PDB entry 7XUI | electron microscopy, 3.61 A resolution | chains I and R of the 8 polymer chains in the assembly

Chain I:
Protein: DNA-directed RNA polymerase subunit beta
Source organism: Escherichia coli K-12
Notes: EC 2.7.7.6
UniProt: P0A8V2 (RPOB_ECOLI); residues 1-1342 here = UniProt positions 1-1342
Amino-acid sequence (1342 residues; each row starts with the number of its first residue):
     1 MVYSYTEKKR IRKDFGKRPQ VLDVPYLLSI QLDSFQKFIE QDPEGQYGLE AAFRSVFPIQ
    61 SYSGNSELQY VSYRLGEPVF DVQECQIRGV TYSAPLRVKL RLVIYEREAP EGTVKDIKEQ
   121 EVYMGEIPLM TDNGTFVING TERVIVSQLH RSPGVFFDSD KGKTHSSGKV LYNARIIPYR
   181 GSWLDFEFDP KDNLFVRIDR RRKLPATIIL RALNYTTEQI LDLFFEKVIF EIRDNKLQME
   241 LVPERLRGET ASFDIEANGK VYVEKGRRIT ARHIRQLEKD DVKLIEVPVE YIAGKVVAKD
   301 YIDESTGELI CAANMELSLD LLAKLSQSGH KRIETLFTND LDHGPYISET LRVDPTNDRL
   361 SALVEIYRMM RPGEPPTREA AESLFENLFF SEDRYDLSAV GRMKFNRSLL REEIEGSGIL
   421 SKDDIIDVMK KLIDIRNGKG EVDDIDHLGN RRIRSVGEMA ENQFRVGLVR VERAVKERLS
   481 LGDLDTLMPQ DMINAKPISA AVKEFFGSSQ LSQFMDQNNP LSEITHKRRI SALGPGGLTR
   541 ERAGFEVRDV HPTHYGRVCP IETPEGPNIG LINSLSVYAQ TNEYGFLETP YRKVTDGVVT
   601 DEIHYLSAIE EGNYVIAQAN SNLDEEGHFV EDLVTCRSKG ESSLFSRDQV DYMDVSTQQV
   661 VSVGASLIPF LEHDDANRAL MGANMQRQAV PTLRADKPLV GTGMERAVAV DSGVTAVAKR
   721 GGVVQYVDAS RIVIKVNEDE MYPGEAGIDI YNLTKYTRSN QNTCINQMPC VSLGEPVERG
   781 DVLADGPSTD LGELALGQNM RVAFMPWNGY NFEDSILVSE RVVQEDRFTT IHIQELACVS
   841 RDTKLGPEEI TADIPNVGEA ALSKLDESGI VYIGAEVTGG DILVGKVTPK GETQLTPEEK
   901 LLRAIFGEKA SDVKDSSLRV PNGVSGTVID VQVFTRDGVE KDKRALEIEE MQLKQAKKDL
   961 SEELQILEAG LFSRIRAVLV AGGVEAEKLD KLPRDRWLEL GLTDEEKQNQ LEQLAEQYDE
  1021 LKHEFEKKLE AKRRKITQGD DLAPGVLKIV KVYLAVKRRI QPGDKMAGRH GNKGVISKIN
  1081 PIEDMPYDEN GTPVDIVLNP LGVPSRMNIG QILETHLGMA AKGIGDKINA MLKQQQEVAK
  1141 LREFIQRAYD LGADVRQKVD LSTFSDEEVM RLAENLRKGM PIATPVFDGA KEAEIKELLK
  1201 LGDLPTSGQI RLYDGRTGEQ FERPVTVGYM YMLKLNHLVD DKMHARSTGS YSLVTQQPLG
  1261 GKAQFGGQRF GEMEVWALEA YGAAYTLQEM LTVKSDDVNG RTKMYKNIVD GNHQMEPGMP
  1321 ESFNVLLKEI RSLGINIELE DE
Disordered / not traced: 1
UniProt features mapped onto this chain:
  - modified residue (N6-acetyllysine): Lys1022, Lys1200

Chain R:
Molecule: 122-nt RNA strand
Sequence (122 nucleotides; each row starts with the number of its first residue):
     1 AUAGACGAAC GGCGCGUCUU UAAACCAUGC GUCGGGAGCG CGGCGGGUUC AGGAUGAACG
    61 GCAAUGCUGC UCAUUAGCGA GAAGGCUUUU UUGCUUUUAG AAUUGUGAGC GCUCACAAUU
   121 CG
Disordered / not traced: 1-2, 85-86, 106-122
Bound ions: Mg2+: G105 (shared with 3 residues of chain J)

How chain I and chain R interact:
Residue-residue contacts (26):
  Gln510(I) - G100(R)  hydrogen bond to the phosphate
  Gln510(I) - A101(R)  hydrogen bond to the phosphate
  Gln513(I) - A101(R)  hydrogen bond to the phosphate
  Arg529(I) - A102(R)  salt bridge to the phosphate
  Arg540(I) - A101(R)  salt bridge to the phosphate
  Arg540(I) - A102(R)  salt bridge to the phosphate
  Pro564(I) - U103(R)  phosphate contact
  Arg687(I) - U103(R)  salt bridge to the phosphate
  Gln688(I) - U103(R)  phosphate contact
  Asn856(I) - G81(R)  hydrogen bond to the sugar
  Asn856(I) - A82(R)  sugar contact
  Asn856(I) - U91(R)  sugar contact
  Val857(I) - A82(R)  sugar contact
  Gly858(I) - A82(R)  sugar contact
  Lys890(I) - U91(R)  hydrogen bond to the phosphate
  Lys890(I) - U92(R)  salt bridge to the phosphate
  Lys914(I) - U92(R)  phosphate contact
  Lys914(I) - G93(R)  phosphate contact
  Lys1073(I) - G105(R)  salt bridge to the phosphate
  His1237(I) - U103(R)  hydrogen bond to the sugar
  Thr1248(I) - C78(R)  hydrogen bond to the sugar
  Thr1248(I) - G79(R)  sugar contact
  Gly1249(I) - C78(R)  hydrogen bond to the sugar
  Leu1253(I) - C94(R)  phosphate contact
  Thr1302(I) - G77(R)  sugar contact
  Tyr1305(I) - G79(R)  hydrogen bond to the phosphate
Also at the interface, not in a pair above, chain I (25 interface residues in all): Ser509, Asp516, Glu565, Asn568, Lys1065, Tyr1251
Also at the interface, not in a pair above, chain R (16 interface residues in all): A83, U104

Overview:
25 residues of chain I face 16 of chain R across their interface, with 9 hydrogen bonds and 6 salt bridges.
Polar pairs include Asn856(I)-G81(R), His1237(I)-U103(R) and Thr1248(I)-C78(R).
Chain I is DNA-directed RNA polymerase subunit beta (Escherichia coli K-12) and chain R is a 122-nt RNA
strand; the structure, Cryo-EM structure of sigma70 bound HK022 putRNA-associated E.coli RNA polymerase
elongation complex, was determined by electron microscopy (same publication as 7XUE and 7XUG).
